PDB entry 8ASI | electron microscopy, 2.90 A resolution | chains F and G of the 8 polymer chains in the assembly

Chain F:
Name: Cytochrome b
Organism: Cereibacter sphaeroides 2.4.1
UniProtKB: Q3IY10 (Q3IY10_CERS4); numbering as in UniProt (aligned over 1-445)
Sequence (445 residues; each row starts with the number of its first residue):
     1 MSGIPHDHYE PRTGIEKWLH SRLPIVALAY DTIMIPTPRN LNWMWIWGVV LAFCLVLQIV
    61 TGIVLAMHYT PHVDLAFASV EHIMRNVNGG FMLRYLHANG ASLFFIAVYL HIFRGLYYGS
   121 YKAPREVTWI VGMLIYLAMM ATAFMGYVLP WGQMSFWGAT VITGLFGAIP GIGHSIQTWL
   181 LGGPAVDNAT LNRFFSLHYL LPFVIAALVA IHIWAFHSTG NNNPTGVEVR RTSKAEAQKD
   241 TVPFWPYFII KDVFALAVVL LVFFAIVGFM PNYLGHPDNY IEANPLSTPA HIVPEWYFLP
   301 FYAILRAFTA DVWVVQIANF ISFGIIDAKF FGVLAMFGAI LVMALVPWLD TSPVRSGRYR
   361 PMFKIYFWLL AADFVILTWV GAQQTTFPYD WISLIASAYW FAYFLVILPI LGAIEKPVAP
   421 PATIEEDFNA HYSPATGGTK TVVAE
Not modelled in the structure: 433-445
Metal / ion sites: heme Fe site 1: His97, His198; heme Fe site 2: His111, His212
Small-molecule neighbours:
  - heme (HEM), molecule 1: Trp45, Trp47, Gly48, Val49, Leu51, Ala52, Phe104, His111, Ile112, Arg114, Ser120, Arg125, Thr128, Trp129, Gly132, Met133, Ile135, Tyr136, Met139, Ile205, Val209, His212, Phe216, Thr219, Gly220, Asn221, Asn222, Met343
  - heme (HEM), molecule 2: Leu55, Gln58, Ile59, Gly62, Ile63, Leu65, Ala66, Tyr69, Val80, Arg94, His97, Ala98, Ala101, Phe104, Thr142, Ala143, Gly146, Tyr147, Leu149, Pro150, Phe195, His198, Tyr199, Pro202, Ile205, Tyr297
  - ubiquinone-10 (U10): Met140, Ala141, Phe144, Met145, Trp157, Gly158, Val161, Ile162, Phe166, Trp179, Leu180, Phe194, Leu197, Ile292, Pro294, Phe298, Phe301, Tyr302, Leu305, Met336
From the paper describing this entry:
  - binding site for ubiquinone-10: Ile63, Val64, Met67, Met140, Ala141, Phe144, Met145, Gly158, Val161, Ile162, Trp179, Leu180, Leu197, Pro294, Phe298, Phe301, Tyr302, Leu305, Met336

Chain G:
Name: Cytochrome c1
Organism: Cereibacter sphaeroides 2.4.1
UniProtKB: Q3IY11 (Q3IY11_CERS4); residues 1-285 here = UniProt positions 1-285
Sequence (285 residues; numbered 1 to 285; the number before each row is that of its first residue):
     1 MIRKLTLTAA TALALSGGAA MAAGGGHVED VPFSFEGPFG TFDQHQLQRG LQVYTEVCAA
    61 CHGMKFVPIR SLSEPGGPEL PEDQVRAYAT QFTVTDEETG EDREGKPTDH FPHSALENAP
   121 DLSLMAKARA GFHGPMGTGI SQLFNGIGGP EYIYSVLTGF PEEPPKCAEG HEPDGFYYNR
   181 AFQNGSVPDT CKDANGVKTT AGSWIAMPPP LMDDLVEYAD GHDASVHAMA EDVSAFLMWA
   241 AEPKLMARKQ AGFTAVMFLT VLSVLLYLTN KRLWAGVKGK KKTNV
Not modelled in the structure: 1-24, 279-285
Covalent attachments: heme c (HEC) linked to Cys58
Metal / ion sites: heme c Fe near His62 (its only coordinating residue here)
Small-molecule neighbours: heme c (HEC): Val57, Cys61, His62, Leu116, Asn118, Ala119, Pro120, Leu122, Met125, Arg129, Tyr152, Ile153, Leu157, Phe182, Asn184, Ile205, Ala206, Met207, Pro208, Pro210, Leu237

How chain F and chain G interact:
Residue-residue contacts (68; chain F residue first):
  Arg39(F) with Val277(G)
  Phe77(F) with Phe66(G), hydrophobic; Leu124(G), hydrophobic
  Ala78(F) with Phe66(G), hydrophobic
  Glu81(F) with Leu124(G)
  Met84(F) with Glu242(G)
  Arg85(F) with Phe66(G), hydrogen bond (side chain-backbone); Val67(G); Pro68(G); Leu124(G); Ala240(G), hydrogen bond (side chain-backbone); Pro243(G); Lys244(G)
  Asn86(F) with Arg70(G), hydrogen bond
  Val87(F) with Lys244(G)
  Phe91(F) with Lys244(G); Ala247(G), hydrophobic; Arg248(G)
  Tyr95(F) with Lys127(G); Glu242(G), hydrogen bond; Arg248(G)
  Pro246(F) with Leu273(G), hydrophobic
  Tyr247(F) with Asn270(G); Leu273(G), hydrophobic; Trp274(G), hydrogen bond (backbone-side chain); Val277(G), hydrophobic
  Phe248(F) with Trp274(G), hydrophobic
  Ile250(F) with Asn270(G)
  Lys251(F) with Asn270(G), hydrogen bond (backbone-side chain)
  Val253(F) with Leu266(G)
  Phe254(F) with Ser263(G); Leu266(G), hydrophobic; Tyr267(G), hydrophobic
  Ala257(F) with Ser263(G); Leu266(G), hydrophobic
  Val258(F) with Ser263(G)
  Leu260(F) with Leu259(G)
  Leu261(F) with Val256(G), hydrophobic; Leu259(G); Thr260(G)
  Phe264(F) with Ala255(G), hydrophobic; Leu259(G), hydrophobic
  Val267(F) with Arg248(G)
  Gly268(F) with Arg248(G), hydrogen bond (backbone-side chain)
  Phe269(F) with Pro38(G), hydrophobic; Lys249(G); Gly252(G); Phe253(G), hydrophobic
  Met270(F) with Leu143(G), hydrophobic
  Pro271(F) with Arg248(G)
  Asn272(F) with Lys127(G); Ile147(G)
  Tyr273(F) with Gly139(G), hydrogen bond (side chain-backbone); Gln142(G); Leu143(G)
  Pro277(F) with Lys127(G); Ala128(G); Arg129(G)
  Tyr280(F) with Leu124(G); Lys127(G)
  Ile281(F) with Ala128(G), hydrophobic; Arg129(G)
  Glu282(F) with Lys65(G), salt bridge; Phe66(G)
  Trp379(F) with Met136(G), hydrogen bond (side chain-backbone)
  Gln383(F) with Gly137(G)
  Tyr389(F) with Met136(G)
  Phe428(F) with Val277(G), hydrophobic
Also at the interface, not in a pair above, chain F (40 interface residues in all): Met92, Val242, Ala265
Also at the interface, not in a pair above, chain G (43 interface residues in all): Ser123, Ala130, Thr138, Ile140, Ala241, Ala251, Thr269

Overview:
40 residues of chain F and 43 residues of chain G are in contact; the contacts include 9 hydrogen bonds and 1
salt bridge. Polar contacts include Glu282(F)-Lys65(G), Arg85(F)-Phe66(G) and Arg85(F)-Ala240(G). Chain F
binds heme and ubiquinone-10. The paper reports a binding site for ubiquinone-10 at Ile63(F), Val64(F) and
Met67(F) among others.
Here chain F is Cytochrome b and chain G is Cytochrome c1, both from Cereibacter sphaeroides 2.4.1. Entry 8ASI
(Four subunit cytochrome b-c1 complex from Rhodobacter sphaeroides in native nanodiscs - consensus refinement
in the ...) was determined by electron microscopy together with 8ASJ from the same study.
